6LLB - chains A and B of the 4 polymer chains in the assembly; structure by X-ray diffraction, 2.60 A resolution.

Chain A (and B):
Name: MPY-RNase J
Source organism: Methanolobus psychrophilus R15
Notes: EC 3.1.-.-; engineered mutation(s): S247A; chain B of this document is another copy of the same molecule, construct and numbering; everything in this record applies to it too
Sequence (470 residues; numbered -21 to 448; the number before each row is that of its first residue; numbers below 1 keep their minus sign (Met-21 is residue -21)):
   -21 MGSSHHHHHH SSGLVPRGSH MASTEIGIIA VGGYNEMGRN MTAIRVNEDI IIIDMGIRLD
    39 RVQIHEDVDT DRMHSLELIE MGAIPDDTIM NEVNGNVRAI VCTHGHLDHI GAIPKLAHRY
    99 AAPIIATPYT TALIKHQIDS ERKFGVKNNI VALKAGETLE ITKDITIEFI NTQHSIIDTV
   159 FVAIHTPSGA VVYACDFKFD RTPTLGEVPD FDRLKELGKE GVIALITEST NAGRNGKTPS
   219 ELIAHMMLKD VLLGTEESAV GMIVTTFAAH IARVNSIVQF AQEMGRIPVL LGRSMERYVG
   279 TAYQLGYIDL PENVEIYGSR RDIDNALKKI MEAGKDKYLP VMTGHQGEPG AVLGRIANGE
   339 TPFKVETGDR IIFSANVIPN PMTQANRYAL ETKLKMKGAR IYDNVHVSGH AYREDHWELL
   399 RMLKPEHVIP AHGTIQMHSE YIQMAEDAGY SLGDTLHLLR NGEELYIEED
Disordered / not traced: -21 to -20, -5 to -1 (chain B: -21 to -15)
Metal / ion sites: Zn2+ site 1: His82, His84, His152, Asp174 (shared with 1 residue of chain C); Zn2+ site 2: Asp86, Asp174, His410

Interface between chain A and chain B:
Pairs across the interface - 59 pairs, chain A then chain B:
  Arg179(A) - Asp228(B)
  Arg179(A) - Gly232(B)  hydrogen bond (side chain-backbone)
  Arg179(A) - Thr233(B)
  Arg179(A) - Glu234(B)  salt bridge
  Phe189(A) - Glu234(B)
  Lys193(A) - Glu234(B)  salt bridge
  Asn213(A) - Ile379(B)
  Asn213(A) - Tyr380(B)
  Asn213(A) - Asp381(B)  hydrogen bond (side chain-backbone)
  Gly214(A) - Ile379(B)
  Gly214(A) - Tyr380(B)
  Lys215(A) - Asp228(B)  salt bridge
  Lys215(A) - Val229(B)
  Lys215(A) - Gly232(B)  hydrogen bond (side chain-backbone)
  Leu220(A) - Met224(B)  hydrophobic
  Ile221(A) - Ile221(B)  hydrophobic
  Ile221(A) - Met224(B)  hydrophobic
  Ile221(A) - Met225(B)  hydrophobic
  Met224(A) - Ile221(B)  hydrophobic
  Met224(A) - Met224(B)  hydrophobic
  Met225(A) - Ile221(B)  hydrophobic
  Asp228(A) - Lys215(B)  salt bridge
  Val229(A) - Lys215(B)
  Gly232(A) - Arg179(B)  hydrogen bond (backbone-side chain)
  Gly232(A) - Lys215(B)  hydrogen bond (backbone-side chain)
  Thr233(A) - Arg179(B)
  Thr233(A) - Glu396(B)  hydrogen bond
  Glu234(A) - Arg179(B)  salt bridge
  Glu234(A) - Phe189(B)
  Glu234(A) - Lys193(B)  salt bridge
  Glu234(A) - Glu396(B)  hydrogen bond (backbone-side chain)
  Glu234(A) - Met400(B)
  Glu235(A) - Glu396(B)
  Glu235(A) - Arg399(B)  salt bridge
  Arg348(A) - Glu396(B)  salt bridge
  Arg378(A) - Arg391(B)
  Arg378(A) - Glu392(B)  salt bridge
  Arg378(A) - Trp395(B)
  Arg378(A) - Met422(B)
  Arg378(A) - Asp425(B)  salt bridge
  Ile379(A) - Asn213(B)
  Ile379(A) - Gly214(B)
  Tyr380(A) - Asn213(B)
  Tyr380(A) - Gly214(B)
  Tyr380(A) - Glu392(B)
  Asp381(A) - Asn213(B)  hydrogen bond (backbone-side chain)
  Arg391(A) - Arg378(B)
  Glu392(A) - Arg378(B)  salt bridge
  Glu392(A) - Tyr380(B)
  Trp395(A) - Glu235(B)
  Trp395(A) - Arg378(B)
  Glu396(A) - Thr233(B)  hydrogen bond
  Glu396(A) - Glu234(B)  hydrogen bond (side chain-backbone)
  Glu396(A) - Glu235(B)
  Glu396(A) - Arg348(B)  salt bridge
  Arg399(A) - Glu235(B)
  Met400(A) - Glu234(B)
  Met422(A) - Arg378(B)
  Asp425(A) - Arg378(B)  salt bridge
Interface residues without a listed pair, chain A (31 interface residues in all): Thr216, Pro217
Interface residues without a listed pair, chain B (33 interface residues in all): Thr180, Pro217, Ser218, Thr345, Gly346

In short:
31 residues of chain A face 33 of chain B across their interface; the contacts include 10 hydrogen bonds and
13 salt bridges. Polar pairs include Arg179(A)-Glu234(B), Lys193(A)-Glu234(B) and Lys215(A)-Asp228(B).
His82(A), His84(A), His152(A) and Asp174(A) coordinate Zn2+ site 1.
Chain A and chain B are both MPY-RNase J (Methanolobus psychrophilus R15); the structure, Crystal structure of
mpy-RNase J (mutant S247A), an archaeal RNase J from Methanolobus psychrophilus R15, in ..., was determined by
X-ray diffraction.
